Entry 4HWR (X-ray diffraction, 1.90 A resolution); this record covers chains A and B.

== Chain A (and B) ==
Protein: Threonine--tRNA ligase
From: Escherichia coli
Notes: EC 6.1.1.3; chain B of this document is another copy of the same molecule, construct and numbering; everything in this record applies to it too
UniProt: P0A8M3 (SYT_ECOLI); numbering as in UniProt (aligned over 242-642)
Chain sequence (411 residues; each row starts with the number of its first residue):
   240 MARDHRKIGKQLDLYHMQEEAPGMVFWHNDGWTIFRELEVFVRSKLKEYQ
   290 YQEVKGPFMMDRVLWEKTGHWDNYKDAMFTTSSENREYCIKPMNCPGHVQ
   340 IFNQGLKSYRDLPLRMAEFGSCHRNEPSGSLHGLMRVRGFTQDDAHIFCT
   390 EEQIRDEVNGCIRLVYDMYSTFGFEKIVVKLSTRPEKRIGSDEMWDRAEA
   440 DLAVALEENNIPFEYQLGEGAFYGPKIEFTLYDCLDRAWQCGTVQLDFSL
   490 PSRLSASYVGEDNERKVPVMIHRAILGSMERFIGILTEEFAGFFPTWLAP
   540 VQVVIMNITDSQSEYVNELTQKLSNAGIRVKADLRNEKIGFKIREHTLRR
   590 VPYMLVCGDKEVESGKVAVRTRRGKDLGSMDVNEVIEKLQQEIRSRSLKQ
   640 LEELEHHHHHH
Disordered / not traced: 240, 644-650 (chain B: 240-241, 640-650)
Sequence notes: expression tag (240-241, 643-650)
UniProt features mapped onto this chain:
  - binding site (mRNA): K246 to K249, N342 to R349, I547 to D549, N575 to T586, V595 to E600, R609, D615
  - binding site (tRNA(Thr)): H309, R325, Y348, R349
  - binding site (tRNA): Y313 to M317, R363, R375, Y462, Q484, I547 to D549, N575 to R583, R589, V595 to E600, R609
  - binding site (Zn(2+)): C334, H385, H511
  - binding site (AMP): R363 to E365, V376, F379, Q381, Q479, C480, S517, R520
  - modified residue: K286 (N6-acetyllysine)
  - mutagenesis: P296 (P296S: Confers resistance to borrelidin (BN); KM for L-Thr is unchanged, KM for ATP increases to 187 uM, KI for BN increases to 4.5 nM), T307 (T307A: KI for BN increases 10-fold, no change in aminoacylation activity), H309 (H309A: 10-fold increase in KM for Thr for activation, 240-fold decrease in aminoacyl transfer. Cells have a long lag phase and reach stationary phase at a lower cell density ...), C334 (C334S: Does not complement a deletion strain), H337 (H337A: KI for BN increases 12-fold, no change in aminoacylation activity, supports growth in the presence of BN), R363 (R363A: 700-fold decrease in kcat for Thr activation, 1000-fold decrease in kcat of aminoacylation, no change in KM), Q381 (Q381A: 100-fold increase in KM for Thr for activation), H385 (H385A/N: Does not complement a deletion strain), K465 (K465A: 35-fold decrease in kcat for Thr activation, 570-fold decrease in kcat of aminoacylation, no change in KM), Q479 (Q479A: Wild-type Thr activation and aminoacylation), L489 (L489M: Confers resistance to borrelidin (BN); KM for L-thr is unchanged, KM for ATP increases to 163 uM, KI for BN increases to 7.8 nM, supports growth in the presence of BN ...), H511 (H511A/N: Does not complement a deletion strain, has dominant lethal effect in presence of wild-type gene, probably due to repression of the wild-type gene), 1 further mutagenesis entry in UniProt
Metal / ion sites: Zn2+: C334, H385, H511 (together with 1B2)
Small-molecule neighbours: 1B2 (N-{[3-(2H-indazol-5-yl)phenyl]sulfonyl}-L-threoninamide): Y313, M332, C334, R363, E365, M374, R375, V376, F379, Q381, D383, A384, H385, Y462, K465, T482, Q484, H511, R512, A513, G516, S517, R520

== How chain A and chain B interact ==
Contacting residue pairs (89):
  H255(A) - Q339(B)
  H255(A) - Q343(B)
  Q257(A) - Q339(B)  hydrogen bond
  E258(A) - R325(B)  hydrogen bond (backbone-side chain)
  E259(A) - M299(B)
  E259(A) - D300(B)  hydrogen bond (backbone-backbone)
  E259(A) - L303(B)
  E259(A) - Y327(B)
  A260(A) - M298(B)
  P261(A) - R325(B)
  P261(A) - Y327(B)
  M263(A) - P296(B)  hydrophobic
  M263(A) - F297(B)
  M263(A) - M298(B)
  V264(A) - K294(B)
  F265(A) - K294(B)
  F265(A) - P296(B)
  F265(A) - M299(B)  hydrophobic
  F265(A) - G336(B)
  F265(A) - Q339(B)
  W266(A) - V293(B)
  W266(A) - K294(B)  hydrogen bond (backbone-backbone)
  W266(A) - I340(B)
  H267(A) - I340(B)
  N268(A) - Q291(B)
  N268(A) - E292(B)
  N268(A) - V293(B)
  W271(A) - E292(B)  hydrogen bond
  W271(A) - V293(B)
  W271(A) - K294(B)
  R275(A) - R282(B)
  R275(A) - E292(B)  salt bridge
  R282(A) - R275(B)
  K286(A) - S563(B)  hydrogen bond
  Q291(A) - N268(B)
  E292(A) - N268(B)
  E292(A) - W271(B)  hydrogen bond
  E292(A) - R275(B)  salt bridge
  V293(A) - W266(B)
  V293(A) - H267(B)
  V293(A) - N268(B)
  K294(A) - F265(B)
  K294(A) - W266(B)  hydrogen bond (backbone-backbone)
  K294(A) - W271(B)
  P296(A) - M263(B)  hydrophobic
  P296(A) - V264(B)
  P296(A) - F265(B)
  F297(A) - F297(B)  hydrophobic
  F297(A) - S360(B)
  F297(A) - H362(B)
  M298(A) - A260(B)
  M298(A) - M263(B)  hydrophobic
  M298(A) - F318(B)  hydrophobic
  M299(A) - E259(B)
  M299(A) - F265(B)  hydrophobic
  D300(A) - E259(B)  hydrogen bond (backbone-backbone)
  F318(A) - T320(B)
  F318(A) - S322(B)
  T319(A) - T319(B)
  T319(A) - T320(B)  hydrogen bond (backbone-side chain)
  T320(A) - F318(B)
  T320(A) - T319(B)  hydrogen bond (side chain-backbone)
  S322(A) - F318(B)
  S322(A) - N364(B)  hydrogen bond
  S322(A) - R377(B)  hydrogen bond
  E323(A) - P366(B)
  E323(A) - S367(B)  hydrogen bond
  E323(A) - R377(B)  salt bridge
  R325(A) - E258(B)  salt bridge
  R325(A) - P261(B)
  Y327(A) - E259(B)
  Y327(A) - P261(B)
  I329(A) - M298(B)  hydrophobic
  I329(A) - I329(B)  hydrophobic
  G336(A) - F265(B)
  Q339(A) - H255(B)
  Q339(A) - Q257(B)  hydrogen bond
  Q339(A) - F265(B)
  I340(A) - F265(B)  hydrophobic
  I340(A) - W266(B)
  I340(A) - H267(B)
  Q343(A) - H255(B)
  H362(A) - F297(B)
  N364(A) - S322(B)  hydrogen bond
  P366(A) - E323(B)
  S367(A) - E323(B)  hydrogen bond
  R377(A) - S322(B)  hydrogen bond
  R377(A) - E323(B)  salt bridge
  S563(A) - K286(B)  hydrogen bond (backbone-side chain)
Interface residues without a listed pair, chain A (47 interface residues in all): G295, L303, S321, E365
Interface residues without a listed pair, chain B (49 interface residues in all): K249, G295, S321, E365

== Overview ==
47 residues of chain A face 49 of chain B across their interface, with 19 hydrogen bonds and 5 salt bridges.
Among the polar pairs are R275(A)-E292(B), E323(A)-R377(B) and R325(A)-E258(B). Bound to chain A: compound
1B2.
Chain A and chain B are both Threonine--tRNA ligase (Escherichia coli); the structure, Crystal structure of E.
coli Threonyl-tRNA synthetase bound to a novel inhibitor, was determined by X-ray diffraction together with
4HWO, 4HWP, 4HWS and 4HWT from the same study.
